PDB entry 7TK8 | electron microscopy, 4.70 A resolution (low resolution: residue-level contacts below are approximate; hydrogen-bond / salt-bridge calls are withheld) | chains T and V of the 27 polymer chains in the assembly

# Chain T
Protein: ATP synthase subunit a
Source organism: Saccharomyces cerevisiae
UniProt: P00854 (ATP6_YEAST); residues 1-249 here correspond to UniProt positions 11-259 (UniProt number = residue number + 10)
Chain sequence (249 residues; row label = number of the first residue in the row):
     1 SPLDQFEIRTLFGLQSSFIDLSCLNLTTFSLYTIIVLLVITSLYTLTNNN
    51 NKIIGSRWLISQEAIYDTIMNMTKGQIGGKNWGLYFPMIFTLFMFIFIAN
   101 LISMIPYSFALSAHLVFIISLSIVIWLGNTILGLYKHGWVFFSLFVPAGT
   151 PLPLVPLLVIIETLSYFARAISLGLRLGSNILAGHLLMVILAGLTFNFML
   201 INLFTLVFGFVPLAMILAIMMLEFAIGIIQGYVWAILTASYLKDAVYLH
Disordered / not traced: 1-25

# Chain V
Protein: ATP synthase subunit d
Source organism: Saccharomyces cerevisiae
UniProt: P30902 (ATP7_YEAST); residues 1-173 here correspond to UniProt positions 2-174 (UniProt number = residue number + 1)
Chain sequence (173 residues; row label = number of the first residue in the row):
     1 SLAKSAANKLDWAKVISSLRITGSTATQLSSFKKRNDEARRQLLELQSQP
    51 TEVDFSHYRSVLKNTSVIDKIESYVKQYKPVKIDASKQLQVIESFEKHAM
   101 TNAKETESLVSKELKDLQSTLDNIQSARPFDELTVDDLTKIKPEIDAKVE
   151 EMVKKGKWDVPGYKDRFGNLNVM
Disordered / not traced: 1-2
UniProt features mapped onto this chain:
  - modified residue: Ser-1 (N-acetylserine)

# How chain T and chain V interact
Residue-residue contacts (12):
  Asn-50(T) with Thr-134(V)
  Asn-51(T) with Leu-133(V); Thr-134(V); Val-135(V)
  Lys-52(T) with Leu-133(V)
  Ile-53(T) with Leu-133(V)
  Ala-64(T) with Leu-170(V)
  Asp-67(T) with Leu-170(V)
  Thr-68(T) with Leu-170(V)
  Lys-80(T) with Gly-156(V)
  Gly-83(T) with Gly-156(V)
  Leu-84(T) with Gly-156(V)
Other interface residues (no listed pair), chain V (9 interface residues in all): Lys-157, Trp-158, Asn-169, Asn-171

# Summary
Chain T and chain V form an interface of 10 and 9 residues respectively.
Here chain T is ATP synthase subunit a and chain V is ATP synthase subunit d, both from Saccharomyces
cerevisiae. Entry 7TK8 (Yeast ATP synthase State 1catalytic(c) with 10 mM ATP backbone model) was determined
by electron microscopy together with 7TJS, 7TJT, 7TJU, 7TJV, 7TJW, 7TJX and 30 further entries from the same
study.
